PDB entry 9C42 | X-ray diffraction, 2.69 A resolution | chains A and H of the 4 polymer chains in the assembly

[Chain A]
Protein: Major histocompatibility complex class I-related gene protein
Organism: Homo sapiens
UniProt: Q95460 (HMR1_HUMAN); residues 1-270 here correspond to UniProt positions 23-292 (UniProt number = residue number + 22)
Sequence (271 residues; numbered 0 to 270; the number before each row is that of its first residue; numbering starts at 0):
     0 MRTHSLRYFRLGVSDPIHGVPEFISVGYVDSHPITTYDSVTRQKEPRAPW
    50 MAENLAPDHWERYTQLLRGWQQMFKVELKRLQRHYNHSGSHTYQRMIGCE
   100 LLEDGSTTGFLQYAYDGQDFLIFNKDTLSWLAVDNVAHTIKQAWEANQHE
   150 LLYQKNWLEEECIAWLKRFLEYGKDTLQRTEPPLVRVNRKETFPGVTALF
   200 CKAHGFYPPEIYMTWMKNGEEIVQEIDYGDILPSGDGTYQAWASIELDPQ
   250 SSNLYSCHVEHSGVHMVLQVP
Unresolved in the structure: 191-194
Disulfide bonds: Cys-98/Cys-161, Cys-200/Cys-256
Sequence notes: initiating methionine (0); conflict Ser-261 (Cys283 in Q95460)
Ligand contacts: REF (2,3,7,8-tetrahydroxychromeno[5,4,3-cde]chromene-5,10-dione): Tyr-7, Arg-9, Ser-24, Thr-34, Lys-43, Tyr-62, Leu-66, Trp-69, Arg-94, Ile-96, Tyr-152, Trp-156, Trp-164
Swiss-Prot annotation at these positions:
  - binding site (5-(2-oxoethylideneamino)-6-(D-ribitylamino)uracil): Arg-9, Ser-24, Lys-43, Arg-94, Tyr-152, Gln-153
  - binding site (5-(2-oxopropylideneamino)-6-(D-ribitylamino)uracil): Arg-9, Ser-24, Lys-43, Arg-94, Tyr-152, Gln-153
  - binding site (7-hydroxy-6-methyl-8-(1-D-ribityl)lumazine): Arg-9, Ser-24, Lys-43, Arg-94, Tyr-152, Gln-153
  - binding site (8-(9H-purin-6-yl)-2-oxa-8-azabicyclo[3.3.1]nona-3,6-diene-4,6-dicarbaldehyde): Arg-9, Lys-43, His-58, Arg-94
  - binding site (2-amino-4-oxopteridine-6-carbaldehyde): Lys-43
  - binding site (pyridoxal): Lys-43
  - glycosylation: Asn-85 (N-linked (GlcNAc...) asparagine)

[Chain H]
Protein: MAIT T-cell receptor beta chain
Organism: Homo sapiens
Sequence (246 residues; numbered 0 to 245; the number before each row is that of its first residue; numbering starts at 0):
     0 MNAGVTQTPKFQVLKTGQSMTLQCAQDMNHNSMYWYRQDPGMGLRLIYYS
    50 ASEGTTDKGEVPNGYNVSRLNKREFSLRLESAAPSQTSVYFCASSVWTGE
   100 GSGELFFGEGSRLTVLEDLKNVFPPEVAVFEPSEAEISHTQKATLVCLAT
   150 GFYPDHVELSWWVNGKEVHSGVCTDPQPLKEQPALNDSRYALSSRLRVSA
   200 TFWQNPRNHFRCQVQFYGLSENDEWTQDRAKPVTQIVSAEAWGRAD
Unresolved in the structure: 0, 245
Disulfide bonds: Cys-23/Cys-91, Cys-146/Cys-211

[Interface between chain A and chain H]
Contacting residue pairs (21; chain A residue first):
  Arg-41(A) with Gly-53(H), hydrogen bond (side chain-backbone)
  Arg-61(A) with Tyr-48(H), hydrogen bond
  Gln-64(A) with Tyr-48(H); Ala-50(H); Thr-54(H), hydrogen bond; Thr-55(H); Asp-56(H)
  Leu-65(A) with Gly-98(H)
  Arg-67(A) with Ser-51(H), hydrogen bond (backbone-side chain); Thr-54(H), hydrogen bond
  Gly-68(A) with Ser-51(H); Trp-96(H)
  Trp-69(A) with Thr-97(H)
  Gln-71(A) with Trp-96(H)
  Met-72(A) with Trp-96(H), hydrophobic
  Asn-146(A) with Ser-101(H)
  His-148(A) with Ser-101(H)
  Glu-149(A) with Gly-100(H); Ser-101(H), hydrogen bond
  Tyr-152(A) with Gly-98(H); Gly-100(H)
Interface residues without a listed pair, chain A (15 interface residues in all): Glu-60, Val-75
Interface residues without a listed pair, chain H (14 interface residues in all): Asn-30, Glu-99

[Overview]
15 residues of chain A and 14 residues of chain H are in contact; the contacts include 6 hydrogen bonds. Polar
pairs include Arg-41(A)/Gly-53(H), Arg-61(A)/Tyr-48(H) and Gln-64(A)/Thr-54(H). Bound to chain A: compound
REF.
Chain A is Major histocompatibility complex class I-related gene protein and chain H is MAIT T-cell receptor
beta chain, both from Homo sapiens; the structure, Structure of human MR1-ellagic acid in complex with human
MAIT A-F7 TCR, was determined by X-ray diffraction.
